5CTD - chains A and C of the 3 polymer chains in the assembly; structure by X-ray diffraction, 1.60 A resolution.

Chain A:
Protein: Collagen alpha-1(I) chain, Collagen alpha-1(IX) chain
Source organism: Homo sapiens
UniProtKB: chimeric construct of P02452, P20849: residues 15-26 from P02452 (CO1A1_HUMAN) positions 572-583 (UniProt number = residue number + 557); residues 36-71 from P20849 positions 754-789 (UniProt number = residue number + 718)
Sequence (71 residues; row label = number of the first residue in the row):
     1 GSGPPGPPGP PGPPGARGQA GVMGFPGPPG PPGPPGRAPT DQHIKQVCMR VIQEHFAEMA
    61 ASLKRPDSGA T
Not modelled in the structure: 65-71
Sequence notes: expression tag (1-14); linker (27-35)
Modified / non-standard residues: Mse23 (selenomethionine; parent Met); Mse49 (selenomethionine; parent Met); Mse59 (selenomethionine; parent Met)
UniProt features mapped onto this chain:
  - modified residue: Pro26 (4-hydroxyproline)
  - region: Pro39 to Ser68 (Nonhelical region (NC2))
Reported in the primary citation:
  - higher-order assembly contacts with a neighbouring Collagen alpha-2(I) chain, Collagen alpha-2(IX) chain: Pro39

Chain C:
Protein: Collagen alpha-1(I) chain, Collagen alpha-3(IX) chain
Source organism: Homo sapiens
UniProtKB: chimeric construct of P02452, Q14050: residues 15-26 from P02452 (CO1A1_HUMAN) positions 572-583 (UniProt number = residue number + 557); residues 36-72 from Q14050 positions 517-553 (UniProt number = residue number + 481)
Sequence (72 residues; numbered 1 to 72; the number before each row is that of its first residue):
     1 GSGPPGPPGP PGPPGARGQA GVMGFPGPPG PPGPPGKEAS EQRIRELCGG MISEQIAQLA
    61 AHLRKPLAPG SI
Sequence notes: expression tag (1-14); linker (27-35)
UniProt features mapped onto this chain:
  - modified residue: Pro26 (4-hydroxyproline)
  - region: Ala39 to Pro69 (Nonhelical region 3 (NC3))
Reported in the primary citation:
  - higher-order assembly contacts with a neighbouring Collagen alpha-2(I) chain, Collagen alpha-2(IX) chain: Ala39

Chain A / chain C interface:
Contacting residue pairs (87):
  Gly1(A) - Ser2(C)  hydrogen bond (backbone-side chain)
  Ser2(A) - Ser2(C)
  Gly3(A) - Ser2(C)
  Gly3(A) - Gly3(C)
  Gly3(A) - Pro4(C)
  Pro4(A) - Gly3(C)
  Pro4(A) - Pro4(C)
  Pro5(A) - Pro4(C)
  Gly6(A) - Pro4(C)  hydrogen bond (backbone-backbone)
  Gly6(A) - Pro5(C)
  Gly6(A) - Gly6(C)
  Gly6(A) - Pro7(C)
  Pro7(A) - Gly6(C)
  Pro8(A) - Pro7(C)
  Gly9(A) - Pro7(C)  hydrogen bond (backbone-backbone)
  Gly9(A) - Pro8(C)
  Gly9(A) - Gly9(C)
  Pro10(A) - Gly9(C)
  Pro11(A) - Pro10(C)
  Gly12(A) - Pro10(C)  hydrogen bond (backbone-backbone)
  Gly12(A) - Gly12(C)
  Gly12(A) - Pro13(C)
  Pro13(A) - Gly12(C)
  Pro14(A) - Pro13(C)
  Gly15(A) - Pro13(C)  hydrogen bond (backbone-backbone)
  Gly15(A) - Pro14(C)
  Gly15(A) - Gly15(C)
  Ala16(A) - Gly15(C)
  Arg17(A) - Ala16(C)
  Arg17(A) - Arg17(C)  hydrogen bond (side chain-backbone)
  Arg17(A) - Gly18(C)
  Arg17(A) - Gln19(C)  hydrogen bond
  Gly18(A) - Ala16(C)  hydrogen bond (backbone-backbone)
  Gly18(A) - Gly18(C)
  Gln19(A) - Gly18(C)
  Ala20(A) - Gln19(C)
  Gly21(A) - Gln19(C)  hydrogen bond (backbone-backbone)
  Gly21(A) - Gly21(C)
  Val22(A) - Gly21(C)
  Mse23(A) - Val22(C)
  Mse23(A) - Met23(C)
  Mse23(A) - Phe25(C)
  Gly24(A) - Val22(C)  hydrogen bond (backbone-backbone)
  Gly24(A) - Gly24(C)
  Phe25(A) - Gly24(C)
  Pro26(A) - Phe25(C)
  Gly27(A) - Phe25(C)  hydrogen bond (backbone-backbone)
  Gly27(A) - Gly27(C)
  Pro28(A) - Gly27(C)
  Pro29(A) - Pro28(C)
  Gly30(A) - Pro28(C)  hydrogen bond (backbone-backbone)
  Gly30(A) - Gly30(C)
  Pro31(A) - Gly30(C)
  Pro32(A) - Pro31(C)
  Gly33(A) - Pro31(C)  hydrogen bond (backbone-backbone)
  Gly33(A) - Pro32(C)
  Gly33(A) - Gly33(C)
  Pro34(A) - Gly33(C)
  Pro35(A) - Pro34(C)
  Gly36(A) - Pro34(C)  hydrogen bond (backbone-backbone)
  Gly36(A) - Gly36(C)
  Arg37(A) - Gly36(C)
  Ala38(A) - Lys37(C)
  Pro39(A) - Lys37(C)
  Pro39(A) - Ala39(C)
  Asp41(A) - Arg43(C)  salt bridge
  Asp41(A) - Leu47(C)
  Ile44(A) - Ala39(C)  hydrophobic
  Ile44(A) - Ile44(C)  hydrophobic
  Ile44(A) - Leu47(C)  hydrophobic
  Ile44(A) - Cys48(C)  hydrophobic
  Lys45(A) - Leu47(C)
  Cys48(A) - Cys48(C)  disulfide
  Cys48(A) - Met51(C)  hydrophobic
  Mse49(A) - Met51(C)  hydrophobic
  Ile52(A) - Met51(C)  hydrophobic
  Ile52(A) - Ile52(C)  hydrophobic
  Ile52(A) - Gln55(C)
  Phe56(A) - Gln55(C)
  Phe56(A) - Leu59(C)
  Mse59(A) - Ile56(C)  hydrophobic
  Mse59(A) - Leu59(C)  hydrophobic
  Ala60(A) - Leu59(C)
  Ala60(A) - Leu63(C)  hydrophobic
  Leu63(A) - Ile56(C)
  Leu63(A) - Leu59(C)  hydrophobic
  Leu63(A) - Lys65(C)
Also at the interface, not in a pair above, chain A (50 interface residues in all): Lys64
Also at the interface, not in a pair above, chain C (51 interface residues in all): Pro11, Ala20, Pro26, Pro29, Pro35, Glu38, Ala60, Leu67
Disulfides between the chains: Cys48(A)-Cys48(C)

Summary:
50 residues of chain A and 51 residues of chain C are in contact; the contacts include 1 disulfide bond, 14
hydrogen bonds and 1 salt bridge. Polar pairs include Asp41(A)-Arg43(C), Gly1(A)-Ser2(C) and
Arg17(A)-Arg17(C). The paper reports higher-order assembly contacts with a neighbouring Collagen alpha-2(I)
chain, Collagen alpha-2(IX) chain through Pro39(A) and Ala39(C).
Here chain A is Collagen alpha-1(I) chain, Collagen alpha-1(IX) chain and chain C is Collagen alpha-1(I)
chain, Collagen alpha-3(IX) chain, both from Homo sapiens. Entry 5CTD (Crystal structure of the type IX
collagen NC2 hetero-trimerization domain with a guest fragment a2a1a1 of ...) was determined by X-ray
diffraction, deposited together with 5CVA, 5CVB and 5CTI.
